PDB entry 8EJC | electron microscopy, 3.00 A resolution | chains A and R of the 5 polymer chains in the assembly

== Chain A ==
Name: A modified Guanine nucleotide-binding protein G(q) subunit alpha
From: Homo sapiens
Chain sequence (238 residues; each row starts with the number of its first residue):
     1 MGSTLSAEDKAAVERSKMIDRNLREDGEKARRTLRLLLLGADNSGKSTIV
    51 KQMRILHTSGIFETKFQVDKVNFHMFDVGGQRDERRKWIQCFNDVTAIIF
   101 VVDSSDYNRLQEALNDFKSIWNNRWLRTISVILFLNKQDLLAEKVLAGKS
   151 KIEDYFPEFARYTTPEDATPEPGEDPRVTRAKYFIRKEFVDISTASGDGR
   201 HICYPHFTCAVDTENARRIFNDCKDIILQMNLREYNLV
Disordered / not traced: 1-4

== Chain R ==
Name: Free fatty acid receptor 1
From: Homo sapiens
UniProt: O14842 (FFAR1_HUMAN); residues 2-300 here = UniProt positions 2-300
Chain sequence (501 residues; row label = number of the first residue in the row; numbers below 1 keep their minus sign (Met-200 is residue -200)):
  -200 MGKTIIALSYIFCLVFADYKDDDDAENLYFQGNIFEMLRIDEGLRLKIYK
  -150 DTEGYYTIGIGHLLTKSPSLNAAKSELDKAIGRNTNGVITKDEAEKLFNQ
  -100 DVDAAVRGILRNAKLKPVYDSLDAVRRAALINMVFQMGETGVAGFTNSLR
   -50 MLQQKRWDEAAVNLAKSRWYNQTPNRAKRVITTFRTGTWDAYLEVLFQGP
     0 EFDLPPQLSFGLYVAAFALGFPLNVLAIRGATAHARLRLTPSLVYALNLG
    50 CSDLLLTVSLPLKAVEALASGAWPLPASLCPVFAVAHFFPLYAGGGFLAA
   100 LSAGRYLGAAFPLGYQAFRRPCYSWGVCAAIWALVLCHLGLVFGLEAPGG
   150 WLDHSNTSLGINTPVNGSPVCLEAWDPASAGPARFSLSLLLFFLPLAITA
   200 FCYVGCLRALARSGLTHRRKLRAAWVAGGALLTLLLCVGPYNASNVASFL
   250 YPNLGGSWRKLGLITGAWSVVLNPLVTGYLGRGPGLKTVCAARTQGGKSQ
   300 K
Disordered / not traced: -200 to 1, 149-155, 280-300
Differences from the reference sequence: initiating methionine (-200); expression tag (-199 to 1)
Ligand contacts: 2YB ([(3S)-6-({2',6'-dimethyl-4'-[3-(methylsulfonyl)propoxy]biphenyl-3-yl}methoxy)-2,3-dihydro-1-benzofuran-3-yl]acetic acid): Pro80, Ala83, Val84, Phe87, Tyr91, Leu135, Leu138, Gly139, Val141, Phe142, Leu158, Leu171, Trp174, Arg183, Leu186, Tyr240
What the authors report for this chain:
  - binding site for 2YB: Phe87, Trp174, Arg183
  - mutagenesis - F87A, G103D, W174A, R183E, Y240F: decreased signaling in response to 2YB
  - mutagenesis - F87A, W174A, R183E, Y240F: decreased signaling in response to gammaLA
  - mutagenesis - A102F, A102L: unchanged signaling in response to fatty acid
  - mutagenesis - G103D: decreased signaling in response to fatty acids

== Chain A / chain R interface ==
Residue-residue contacts - 36 pairs, chain A then chain R:
  Arg31(A) - Ala116(R)
  Asp198(A) - Arg218(R)  hydrogen bond (backbone-side chain)
  Gly199(A) - Arg218(R)
  Phe220(A) - Leu112(R)  hydrophobic
  Lys224(A) - Pro111(R)
  Lys224(A) - Leu112(R)
  Asp225(A) - Gly213(R)
  Ile227(A) - Pro111(R)
  Ile227(A) - Leu112(R)  hydrophobic
  Ile227(A) - Gln115(R)
  Leu228(A) - Ala108(R)
  Leu228(A) - Pro111(R)
  Leu228(A) - Ser212(R)
  Gln229(A) - Leu214(R)
  Met230(A) - Gln115(R)
  Asn231(A) - Gly107(R)  hydrogen bond (side chain-backbone)
  Asn231(A) - Pro111(R)  hydrogen bond (side chain-backbone)
  Asn231(A) - Tyr114(R)
  Asn231(A) - Gln115(R)
  Leu232(A) - Ala108(R)  hydrophobic
  Leu232(A) - Leu209(R)  hydrophobic
  Glu234(A) - Thr39(R)
  Glu234(A) - Pro40(R)
  Glu234(A) - Ser41(R)  hydrogen bond (backbone-side chain)
  Glu234(A) - Tyr114(R)
  Glu234(A) - Arg118(R)  salt bridge
  Glu234(A) - Tyr278(R)
  Tyr235(A) - Ser41(R)
  Tyr235(A) - Leu100(R)  hydrophobic
  Tyr235(A) - Gly103(R)  hydrogen bond (side chain-backbone)
  Tyr235(A) - Arg104(R)
  Tyr235(A) - Tyr114(R)  hydrogen bond
  Asn236(A) - Tyr278(R)
  Leu237(A) - Arg104(R)
  Leu237(A) - Cys205(R)  hydrophobic
  Leu237(A) - Ala222(R)
Interface residues without a listed pair, chain A (20 interface residues in all): Arg32, Leu34, Val71, Val238
Interface residues without a listed pair, chain R (25 interface residues in all): Phe117, Arg221, Val225
The authors on this interface:
  - residue pairs: Tyr114(R)-Tyr235(A) (hydrogen bond), Arg118(R)-Glu234(A) (salt bridge)
  - interface residues, chain R: Cys205(R), Leu209(R), Ala222(R), Val225(R)

== Overview ==
20 residues of chain A face 25 of chain R across their interface, with 6 hydrogen bonds and 1 salt bridge.
Among the polar pairs are Glu234(A)-Arg118(R), Asp198(A)-Arg218(R) and Asn231(A)-Gly107(R). The paper
describes a hydrogen bond between Tyr114(R) and Tyr235(A); a salt bridge between Arg118(R) and Glu234(A). From
the paper: a binding site for 2YB at Phe87(R), Trp174(R) and Arg183(R); F87A, G103D and W174A of chain R,
among others, reduce signaling in response to 2YB; 7 substitutions were tested in all.
Here chain A is A modified Guanine nucleotide-binding protein G(q) subunit alpha and chain R is Free fatty
acid receptor 1, both from Homo sapiens. Entry 8EJC (Structure of FFAR1-Gq complex bound to TAK-875) was
determined by electron microscopy, deposited together with 8EIT and 8EJK.
